5JWQ - chains C and D of the 4 polymer chains in the assembly; structure by X-ray diffraction, 3.87 A resolution.

[Chain C]
Protein: Circadian clock protein kinase KaiC
From: Thermosynechococcus elongatus (strain BP-1)
Notes: EC 2.7.11.1
Reference sequence: Q79V60 (KAIC_THEEB); residues 1-518 here = UniProt positions 1-518
Sequence (526 residues; each row starts with the number of its first residue; numbers below 1 keep their minus sign (Asp-7 is residue -7)):
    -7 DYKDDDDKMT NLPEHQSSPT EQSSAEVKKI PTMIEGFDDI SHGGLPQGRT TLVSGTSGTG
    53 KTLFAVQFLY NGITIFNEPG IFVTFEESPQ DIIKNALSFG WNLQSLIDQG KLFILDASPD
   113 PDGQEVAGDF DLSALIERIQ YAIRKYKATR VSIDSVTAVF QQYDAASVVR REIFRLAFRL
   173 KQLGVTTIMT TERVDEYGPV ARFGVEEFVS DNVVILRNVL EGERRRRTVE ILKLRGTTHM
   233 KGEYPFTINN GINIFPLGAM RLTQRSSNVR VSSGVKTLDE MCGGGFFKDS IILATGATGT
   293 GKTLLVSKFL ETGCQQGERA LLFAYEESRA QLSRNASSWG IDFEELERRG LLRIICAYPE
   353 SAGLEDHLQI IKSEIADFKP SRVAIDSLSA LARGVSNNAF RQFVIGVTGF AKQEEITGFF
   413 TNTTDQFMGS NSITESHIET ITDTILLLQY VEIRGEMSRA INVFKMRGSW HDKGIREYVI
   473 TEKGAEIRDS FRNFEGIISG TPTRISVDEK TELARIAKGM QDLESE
Unresolved in the structure: -7 to 18, 185-191, 252-259, 275-276, 312-318, 341-350, 442-448, 468-518
Differences from the reference sequence: expression tag (-7 to 0); engineered mutation Glu431 (Ser in Q79V60)
Ligand contacts:
  - ADP (adenosine-5'-diphosphate), molecule 1: Thr48, Ser49, Gly50, Thr51, Gly52, Lys53, Thr54, Leu55, Glu79, Asn87, Ser90, Phe91, Ile240
  - ADP, molecule 2: Leu224, Lys225, Leu226, Arg227, Gly228, Thr229, Thr230, His231
UniProt features mapped onto this chain:
  - region: Gln116 to Asp123 (B-loop, required to bind KaiB and SasA), Pro248 to Asn260 (Linker), Gly488 to Ile497 (A-loop, interacts with KaiA)
  - active site: Glu78 (Proton acceptor in CI (KaiC 1)), Glu318 (Proton acceptor in CII (KaiC 2))
  - binding site (ATP): Ser49, Gly50, Thr51, Gly52, Lys53, Thr54, Leu55, Ser90, Lys225, Leu226, Arg227, Thr229, His231, Thr290, Gly291, Thr292, Gly293, Lys294, Thr295, Leu296 and 8 more in UniProt
  - binding site (Mg(2+)): Thr54, Thr295, Glu318
  - modified residue: Thr432 (Phosphothreonine)
  - mutagenesis: Lys53 (K53H: KM for ATP is 13 uM, reduced hexamerization. KM for ATP is 3.4 mM, very little hexamerization; when associated with H-294), Gln116 to Asp123 (No longer binds KaiB or SasA (in a 1-247 residue construct)), Asp121 (D121A: No change in KaiB binding, slight decrease in SasA binding), Phe122 (F122A: Very little KaiB binding, decreased binding of SasA), Asp123 (D123A: Very little KaiB binding, decreased binding of SasA), Lys294 (K294H: KM for ATP is 3.6 uM, reduced hexamerization. KM for ATP is 3.4 mM, very little hexamerization; when associated with H-53), Glu318 to Glu319 (Very little stimulation of SasA autophosphorylation), Glu318 (E318Q: Inactivates the CII domain ATPase, KaiC hydrolyzes 16 ATP/day), Thr432 (T432D: 1.4-fold decrease in SasA autophosphorylation)
Reported in the primary citation:
  - post-translational modification sites: Thr432 (citing earlier work)

[Chain D]
Protein: Circadian clock protein KaiB
From: Thermosynechococcus elongatus (strain BP-1)
Reference sequence: Q79V61 (KAIB_THEEB); numbering as in UniProt (aligned over 1-99)
Sequence (99 residues; each row starts with the number of its first residue):
     1 MAPLRKTAVL KLYVAGNTPN SVRALKTLNN ILEKEFKGVY ALKVIDVLKN PQLAEEDKIL
    61 ATPTLAKVLP PPVRRIIGDL SNREKVLAGL DLLAEEIGD
Unresolved in the structure: 1-5, 95-99
Differences from the reference sequence: engineered mutation Ala8 (Tyr in Q79V61), Ala88 (Ile in Q79V61), Ala94 (Tyr in Q79V61)
UniProt features mapped onto this chain:
  - mutagenesis: Lys11 (K11A: Loss of circadian rhythm), Asn29 (N29A: Increases binding to CikA; when associated with A-8, 89-ALR-91 and A-94), Glu33 (E33A: No longer binds CikA), Ala41 (A41D: No longer binds KaiA or CikA), Lys43 (K43A: Loss of circadian rhythm; K43E: No longer binds KaiA or CikA), Lys58 (K58A: Loss of circadian rhythm), Lys67 (K67A: Circadian rhythm strongly weakened and destabilized), Gly89 to Asp91 (Enhances KaiB(fs) form. Further enhancement; when associated with A-8 and A-94)
Reported in the primary citation:
  - mutagenesis - A41D, K43E: decreased binding to CikAPsR
  - mutagenesis - N29A: increased binding to CikAPsR

[Interface between chain C and chain D]
Contacting residue pairs (45; chain C residue first):
  Phe105(C) - Glu55(D)
  Leu107(C) - Glu55(D)
  Asp108(C) - Lys58(D)  salt bridge
  Asp114(C) - Val73(D)
  Asp114(C) - Arg74(D)  salt bridge
  Gln116(C) - Ile77(D)
  Glu117(C) - Arg74(D)  salt bridge
  Glu117(C) - Ile76(D)
  Glu117(C) - Ile77(D)  hydrogen bond (backbone-backbone)
  Val118(C) - Ile77(D)
  Ala119(C) - Ile77(D)  hydrogen bond (backbone-backbone)
  Ala119(C) - Leu80(D)  hydrogen bond (backbone-backbone)
  Ala119(C) - Asn82(D)
  Gly120(C) - Gly78(D)
  Gly120(C) - Asp79(D)
  Asp121(C) - Pro63(D)
  Asp121(C) - Gly78(D)
  Asp121(C) - Asp79(D)  hydrogen bond (backbone-backbone)
  Phe122(C) - Thr62(D)
  Phe122(C) - Ile77(D)  hydrophobic
  Phe122(C) - Gly78(D)
  Asp123(C) - Ala15(D)
  Asp123(C) - Thr18(D)  hydrogen bond
  Asp123(C) - Asn20(D)
  Asp123(C) - Thr62(D)  hydrogen bond (backbone-side chain)
  Asp123(C) - Pro63(D)
  Leu124(C) - Leu60(D)
  Leu124(C) - Ala61(D)  hydrophobic
  Ser125(C) - Ala15(D)
  Ser125(C) - Thr62(D)
  Ala126(C) - Ile59(D)  hydrophobic
  Ala126(C) - Leu60(D)
  Ala126(C) - Ala61(D)
  Ala126(C) - Thr62(D)
  Leu127(C) - Leu60(D)  hydrogen bond (backbone-backbone)
  Glu129(C) - Val47(D)
  Glu129(C) - Leu48(D)
  Arg130(C) - Glu55(D)  salt bridge
  Arg130(C) - Lys58(D)  hydrogen bond (side chain-backbone)
  Arg130(C) - Ile59(D)  hydrogen bond (side chain-backbone)
  Arg130(C) - Leu60(D)
  Tyr133(C) - Pro51(D)  hydrophobic
  Tyr133(C) - Gln52(D)  hydrogen bond
  Lys137(C) - Gln52(D)
  Tyr155(C) - Leu60(D)
Also at the interface, not in a pair above, chain C (24 interface residues in all): Phe77, Ala109, Gln154
Also at the interface, not in a pair above, chain D (27 interface residues in all): Ser21, Ala54, Arg75, Ser81, Lys85
The authors on this interface:
  - hot spots on chain C (mutagenesis) - E117A, V118A, F122A, R130A: decreased binding to Circadian clock protein KaiB (chain D) (citing earlier work)

[Overview]
The interface between chain C and chain D involves 24 residues on one side and 27 on the other; the contacts
include 10 hydrogen bonds and 4 salt bridges. Polar pairs include Asp108(C)-Lys58(D), Asp114(C)-Arg74(D) and
Glu117(C)-Arg74(D). The paper reports that E117A, V118A and F122A of chain C, among others, reduce binding to
Circadian clock protein KaiB (chain D); a modification site at Thr432(C); 7 substitutions were tested in all.
Chain C is Circadian clock protein kinase KaiC and chain D is Circadian clock protein KaiB, both from
Thermosynechococcus elongatus (strain BP-1); the structure, Crystal structure of KaiC S431E in complex with
foldswitch-stabilized KaiB from Thermosynechococcus elongatus, was determined by X-ray diffraction, deposited
together with 5JWR.
